Entry 4LAD (X-ray diffraction, 2.30 A resolution); this record covers chains A and B.

== Chain A ==
Protein: Ubiquitin-conjugating enzyme E2 G2
Organism: Homo sapiens
Notes: EC 6.3.2.19
Reference sequence: P60604 (UB2G2_HUMAN); numbering as in UniProt (aligned over 1-165)
Sequence (165 residues; row label = number of the first residue in the row):
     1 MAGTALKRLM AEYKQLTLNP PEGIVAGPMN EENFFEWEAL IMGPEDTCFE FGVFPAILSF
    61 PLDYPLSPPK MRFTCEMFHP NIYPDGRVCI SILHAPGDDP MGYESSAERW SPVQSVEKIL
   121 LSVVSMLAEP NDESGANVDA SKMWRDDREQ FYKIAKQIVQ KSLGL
Disordered / not traced: 1-2, 97-105
Swiss-Prot annotation at these positions:
  - active site: C89 (Glycyl thioester intermediate)
  - modified residue: A2 (N-acetylalanine)
From the paper describing this entry:
  - conformationally variable residues (loop rearrangement, side-chain flip): P21, I24, S105 to E108
  - mutagenesis - E108A, E108R, V113T: decreased catalytic activity
  - mutagenesis - K7D: unchanged catalytic activity
  - catalytic residues: C89 (citing earlier work)

== Chain B ==
Protein: E3 ubiquitin-protein ligase AMFR
Organism: Homo sapiens
Notes: EC 6.3.2.-; fragment: RING region  and G2BR region; engineered mutation(s): 40 a.a. insertion
Reference sequence: Q9UKV5 (AMFR_HUMAN); the construct has insertions or renumbered stretches relative to UniProt, so the offset changes along the chain: 313-380 = UniProt 313-380; 521-533 = UniProt 381-393; 574-600 = UniProt 574-600
Sequence (150 residues; row label = number of the first residue in the row; note: 140 numbers in that range are skipped by the numbering (no residue carries them; nothing is unmodelled there)):
   311 HMKNYLRVVG NMEARFAVAT PEELAVNNDD CAICWDSMQA ARKLPCGHLF HNSCLRSWLE
   371 QDTSCPTCRM
   521 SLNIADNNRV REEGGGGGGG SSGSSGGSGG GSGSSSGGGG GSGGGSGGGG GGGSADERQR
   581 MLVQRKDELL QQARKRFLNK
Disordered / not traced: 311-338, 521-572, 600
Construct notes: expression tag (311-312); linker (534-573)
Swiss-Prot annotation at these positions:
  - zinc finger: C341 to R379 (RING-type)
Ion coordination: Zn2+ site 1: C356, H358, C375, C378; Zn2+ site 2: H361, C364
Ligand contacts: oxalate ion (OXL): D340, C341, A342, W345
From the paper describing this entry:
  - mutagenesis - D346K: unchanged catalytic activity
  - mutagenesis - W345A (Kd of 47 nM): increased binding to E3 ubiquitin-protein ligase AMFR (chain B)

== Chain A / chain B interface ==
Contacting residue pairs (36):
  Y13(A) - L582(B)
  P20(A) - R585(B)
  G23(A) - L589(B)
  V25(A) - L582(B)  hydrophobic
  V25(A) - R585(B)
  V25(A) - K586(B)
  V25(A) - L589(B)  hydrophobic
  G27(A) - L582(B)
  P28(A) - L582(B)
  N30(A) - Q579(B)
  E31(A) - A575(B)
  E31(A) - R578(B)  salt bridge
  E31(A) - Q579(B)  hydrogen bond (backbone-side chain)
  E38(A) - K586(B)  salt bridge
  L40(A) - K586(B)
  E45(A) - R596(B)
  F51(A) - A593(B)
  F51(A) - R596(B)
  F51(A) - F597(B)  hydrophobic
  V53(A) - A593(B)  hydrophobic
  L66(A) - S367(B)
  L66(A) - W368(B)
  L66(A) - Q371(B)
  S67(A) - Q371(B)  hydrogen bond
  P96(A) - W368(B)  hydrophobic
  P96(A) - Q371(B)
  E108(A) - R379(B)  salt bridge
  W110(A) - W368(B)
  S111(A) - P376(B)  hydrogen bond (side chain-backbone)
  P112(A) - W368(B)
  V113(A) - P376(B)
  Q160(A) - F597(B)
  L163(A) - L590(B)  hydrophobic
  L163(A) - A593(B)  hydrophobic
  L163(A) - R594(B)  hydrogen bond (backbone-side chain)
  L163(A) - F597(B)  hydrophobic
Other interface residues (no listed pair), chain A (32 interface residues in all): T17, I24, A26, M42, D63, A107, V159, S162, L165
Other interface residues (no listed pair), chain B (20 interface residues in all): D372, T377, L598
The authors on this interface:
  - residue pairs: E108(A)-R379(B) (salt bridge), W110(A)-P376(B)
  - hot spots on chain A (mutagenesis) - V113T (2.5- to 3.5-fold): decreased binding to E3 ubiquitin-protein ligase AMFR (chain B)
  - interface residues, chain B: W368(B), Q371(B), P376(B)

== In short ==
32 residues of chain A face 20 of chain B across their interface; the contacts include 4 hydrogen bonds and 3
salt bridges. Polar contacts include E31(A)-R578(B), E38(A)-K586(B) and E108(A)-R379(B). The authors report a
salt bridge between E108(A) and R379(B); a contact between W110(A) and P376(B). The paper reports the
catalytic residue C89(A); E108A, E108R and V113T of chain A reduce catalytic activity; 6 substitutions were
tested in all.
Here chain A is Ubiquitin-conjugating enzyme E2 G2 and chain B is E3 ubiquitin-protein ligase AMFR, both from
Homo sapiens. Entry 4LAD (Crystal Structure of the Ube2g2:RING-G2BR complex) was determined by X-ray
diffraction together with 2LXP from the same study.
